Entry 6H5I (electron microscopy, 3.90 A resolution); this record covers chains Ab and Am of the 26 polymer chains in the assembly.

[Chain Ab]
Molecule: Transferrin receptor protein 1
Source organism: Homo sapiens
UniProt: P02786 (TFR1_HUMAN); numbering as in UniProt (aligned over 121-760)
Sequence (640 residues; numbered 121 to 760; the number before each row is that of its first residue):
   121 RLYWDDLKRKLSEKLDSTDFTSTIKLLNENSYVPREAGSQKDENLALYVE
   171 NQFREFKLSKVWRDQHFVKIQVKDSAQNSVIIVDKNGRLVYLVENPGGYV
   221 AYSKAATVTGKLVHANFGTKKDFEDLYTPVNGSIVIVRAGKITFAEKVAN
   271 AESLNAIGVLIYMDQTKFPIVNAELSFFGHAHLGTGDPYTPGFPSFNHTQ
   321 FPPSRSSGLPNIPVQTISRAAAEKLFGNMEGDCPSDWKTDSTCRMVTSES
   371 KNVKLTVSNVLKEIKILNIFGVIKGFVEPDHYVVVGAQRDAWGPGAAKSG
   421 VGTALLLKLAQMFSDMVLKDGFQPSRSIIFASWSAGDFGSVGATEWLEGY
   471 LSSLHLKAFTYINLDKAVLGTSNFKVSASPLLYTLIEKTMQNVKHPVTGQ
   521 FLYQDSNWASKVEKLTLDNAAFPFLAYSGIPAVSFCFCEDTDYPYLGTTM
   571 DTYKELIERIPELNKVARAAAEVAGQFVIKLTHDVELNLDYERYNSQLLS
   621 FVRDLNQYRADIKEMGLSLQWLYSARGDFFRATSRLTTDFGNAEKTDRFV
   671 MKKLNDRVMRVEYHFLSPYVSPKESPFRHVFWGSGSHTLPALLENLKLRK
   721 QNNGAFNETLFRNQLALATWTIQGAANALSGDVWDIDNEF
Disordered / not traced: 316-318, 668, 757-760
Construct notes: variant Ser142 (Gly in P02786)
Disulfides: Cys353-Cys363
UniProt features mapped onto this chain:
  - motif: Arg646 to Asp648 (Cell attachment site)
  - glycosylation (N-linked (GlcNAc...) asparagine): Asn251, Asn317, Asn727
  - natural variant: Ser142 (G142S: this construct carries the variant)
  - mutagenesis: Leu619 (L619A: 20-fold reduced affinity for transferrin receptor. No binding to HFE), Val622 (V622A: No significant effect on binding to transferrin nor HFE), Arg623 (R623A: No significant effect on binding to transferrin nor HFE), Arg629 (R629A: >5-fold reduced affinity for transferrin. >10-fold reduced affinity for HFE), Gln640 (Q640A: No effect on binding to transferrin. >10-fold reduced affinity for HFE), Trp641 (W641A: No significant effect on binding to transferrin nor HFE), Tyr643 (Y643A: 20-fold reduced affinity for transferrin. No binding to HFE), Ser644 (S644A: No significant effect on binding to transferrin nor HFE), Arg646 (R646A/H: No binding to transferrin; R646K: 5% binding to transferrin), Gly647 (G647A: Large effect on affinity for transferrin. 4-fold reduced affinity for HFE), Asp648 (D648A: 16% binding to transferrin; D648E: 57% binding to transferrin), Phe650 (F650Q: >5-fold reduced affinity for transferrin. >10-fold reduced affinity for HFE)

[Chain Am]
Molecule: Ferritin heavy chain
Source organism: Homo sapiens
Notes: EC 1.16.3.1
UniProt: P02794 (FRIH_HUMAN); residues 5-176 here correspond to UniProt positions 6-177 (UniProt number = residue number + 1)
Sequence (172 residues; numbered 5 to 176; the number before each row is that of its first residue):
     5 TSQVRQNYHQDSEAAINRQINLELYASYVYLSMSYYFDRDDVALKNFAKY
    55 FLHQSHEEREHAEKLMKLQNQRGGRIFLQDIKKPDCDDWESGLNAMECAL
   105 HLEKNVNQSLLELHKLATDKNDPHLCDFIETHYLNEQVKAIKELGDHVTN
   155 LRKMGAPESGLAEYLFDKHTLG
UniProt features mapped onto this chain:
  - binding site (Fe cation): Glu27, Glu62, His65, Glu107, Gln141
  - site: Arg22 (Essential for association with cargo receptor NCOA4)
Reported in the primary citation:
  - mutagenesis - Q14A/D15A/R22A, F81A/Q83A: decreased binding to Transferrin receptor protein 1 (chain Ab)
  - mutagenesis - Q14A/D15A/R22A/F81A/Q83A: abolished binding to Transferrin receptor protein 1 (chain Ab)

[How chain Ab and chain Am interact]
Pairs across the interface (30; chain Ab residue first):
  Ser195(Ab) with Lys119(Am); Asp123(Am)
  Ala196(Ab) with Asp123(Am)
  Gln197(Ab) with Lys119(Am), hydrogen bond
  Ile201(Ab) with Asp15(Am)
  Asp204(Ab) with Phe81(Am)
  Gly207(Ab) with Arg79(Am)
  Arg208(Ab) with Thr5(Am); Arg79(Am)
  Leu209(Ab) with Arg9(Am); Glu17(Am); Arg79(Am)
  Val210(Ab) with Gln14(Am); Ala18(Am); Asn21(Am), hydrogen bond (backbone-side chain); Phe81(Am)
  Tyr211(Ab) with Asn21(Am); Arg22(Am); Asn25(Am), hydrogen bond; Phe81(Am); Gln83(Am)
  Leu212(Ab) with Ala18(Am), hydrogen bond (backbone-backbone); Ala19(Am); Arg22(Am)
  Asn215(Ab) with Arg22(Am), hydrogen bond; Glu116(Am), hydrogen bond
  Glu343(Ab) with Lys86(Am), salt bridge
  Lys344(Ab) with Asn25(Am)
  Asn348(Ab) with Gln83(Am)
  Lys374(Ab) with Gln14(Am), hydrogen bond
Other interface residues (no listed pair), chain Ab (18 interface residues in all): Ile202, Lys371
From the paper, about this interface:
  - pairs named by the authors: Tyr211(Ab)-Phe81(Am), Asn348(Ab)-Gln83(Am), Lys374(Ab)-Gln14(Am), Gln83(Am)-Tyr211(Ab)
  - interface residues, chain Ab: Ser195(Ab), Ile202(Ab), Arg208(Ab), Asn215(Ab), Glu343(Ab), Lys344(Ab)
  - interface residues, chain Am: Thr5(Am), Gln14(Am), Asp15(Am), Glu17(Am), Asn21(Am), Arg22(Am), Asn25(Am), Arg79(Am), Phe81(Am), Gln83(Am), Lys86(Am), Glu116(Am), Lys119(Am), Asp123(Am)

[In short]
Chain Ab and chain Am form an interface of 18 and 17 residues respectively; the contacts include 7 hydrogen
bonds and 1 salt bridge. Among the polar pairs are Glu343(Ab)-Lys86(Am), Gln197(Ab)-Lys119(Am) and
Val210(Ab)-Asn21(Am). The paper describes contacts between Tyr211(Ab) and Phe81(Am), Asn348(Ab) and Gln83(Am)
and Lys374(Ab) and Gln14(Am) among others. The paper reports that Q14A/D15A/R22A and F81A/Q83A of chain Am
reduce binding to Transferrin receptor protein 1 (chain Ab); interface residues Ser195(Ab), Ile202(Ab) and
Thr5(Am) among others.
Here chain Ab is Transferrin receptor protein 1 and chain Am is Ferritin heavy chain, both from Homo sapiens.
Entry 6H5I (Single Particle Cryo-EM map of human Transferrin receptor 1 - H-Ferritin complex) was determined
by electron microscopy, deposited together with 6GSR.
